Entry 2OTJ (X-ray diffraction, 2.90 A resolution); this record covers chains 0 and L of the 31 polymer chains in the assembly.

# Chain 0
Molecule: 23S ribosomal RNA
From: Haloarcula marismortui
Sequence (2922 nucleotides; each row starts with the number of its first residue):
     2 UUGGCUACUAUGCCAGCUGGUGGAUUGCUCGGCUCAGGCGCUGAUGAAGG
    52 ACGUGCCAAGCUGCGAUAAGCCAUGGGGAGCCGCACGGAGGCGAAGAACC
   102 AUGGAUUUCCGAAUGAGAAUCUCUCUAACAAUUGCUUCGCGCAAUGAGGA
   152 ACCCCGAGAACUGAAACAUCUCAGUAUCGGGAGGAACAGAAAACGCAAUG
   202 UGAUGUCGUUAGUAACCGCGAGUGAACGCGAUACAGCCCAAACCGAAGCC
   252 CUCACGGGCAAUGUGGUGUCAGGGCUACCUCUCAUCAGCCGACCGUCUCG
   302 ACGAAGUCUCUUGGAACAGAGCGUGAUACAGGGUGACAACCCCGUACUCG
   352 AGACCAGUACGACGUGCGGUAGUGCCAGAGUAGCGGGGGUUGGAUAUCCC
   402 UCGCGAAUAACGCAGGCAUCGACUGCGAAGGCUAAACACAACCUGAGACC
   452 GAUAGUGAACAAGUAGUGUGAACGAACGCUGCAAAGUACCCUCAGAAGGG
   502 AGGCGAAAUAGAGCAUGAAAUCAGUUGGCGAUCGAGCGACAGGGCAUACA
   552 AGGUCCCUCGACGAAUGACCGACGCGCGAGCGUCCAGUAAGACUCACGGG
   602 AAGCCGAUGUUCUGUCGUACGUUUUGAAAAACGAGCCAGGGAGUGUGUCU
   652 GCAUGGCAAGUCUAACCGGAGUAUCCGGGGAGGCACAGGGAAACCGACAU
   702 GGCCGCAGGGCUUUGCCCGAGGGCCGCCGUCUUCAAGGGCGGGGAGCCAU
   752 GUGGACACGACCCGAAUCCGGACGAUCUACGCAUGGACAAGAUGAAGCGU
   802 GCCGAAAGGCACGUGGAAGUCUGUUAGAGUUGGUGUCCUACAAUACCCUC
   852 UCGUGAUCUAUGUGUAGGGGUGAAAGGCCCAUCGAGUCCGGCAACAGCUG
   902 GUUCCAAUCGAAACAUGUCGAAGCAUGACCUCCGCCGAGGUAGUCUGUGA
   952 GGUAGAGCGACCGAUUGGUGUGUCCGCCUCCGAGAGGAGUCGGCACACCU
  1002 GUCAAACUCCAAACUUACAGACGCCGUUUGACGCGGGGAUUCCGGUGCGC
  1052 GGGGUAAGCCUGUGUACCAGGAGGGGAACAACCCAGAGAUAGGUUAAGGU
  1102 CCCCAAGUGUGGAUUAAGUGUAAUCCUCUGAAGGUGGUCUCGAGCCCUAG
  1152 ACAGCCGGGAGGUGAGCUUAGAAGCAGCUACCCUCUAAGAAAAGCGUAAC
  1202 AGCUUACCGGCCGAGGUUUGAGGCGCCCAAAAUGAUCGGGACUCAAAUCC
  1252 ACCACCGAGACCUGUCCGUACCACUCAUACUGGUAAUCGAGUAGAUUGGC
  1302 GCUCUAAUUGGAUGGAAGUAGGGGUGAAAACUCCUAUGGACCGAUUAGUG
  1352 ACGAAAAUCCUGGCCAUAGUAGCAGCGAUAGUCGGGUGAGAACCCCGACG
  1402 GCCUAAUGGAUAAGGGUUCCUCAGCACUGCUGAUCAGCUGAGGGUUAGCC
  1452 GGUCCUAAGUCAUACCGCAACUCGACUAUGACGAAAUGGGAAACGGGUUA
  1502 AUAUUCCCGUGCCACUAUGCAGUGAAAGUUGACGCCCUGGGGUCGAUCAC
  1552 GCUGGGCAUUCGCCCAGUCGAACCGUCCAACUCCGUGGAAGCCGUAAUGG
  1602 CAGGAAGCGGACGAACGGCGGCAUAGGGAAACGUGAUUCAACCUGGGGCC
  1652 CAUGAAAAGACGAGCAUAGUGUCCGUACCGAGAACCGACACAGGUGUCCA
  1702 UGGCGGCGAAAGCCAAGGCCUGUCGGGAGCAACCAACGUUAGGGAAUUCG
  1752 GCAAGUUAGUCCCGUACCUUCGGAAGAAGGGAUGCCUGCUCCGGAACGGA
  1802 GCAGGUCGCAGUGACUCGGAAGCUCGGACUGUCUAGUAACAACAUAGGUG
  1852 ACCGCAAAUCCGCAAGGACUCGUACGGUCACUGAAUCCUGCCCAGUGCAG
  1902 GUAUCUGAACACCUCGUACAAGAGGACGAAGGACCUGUCAACGGCGGGGG
  1952 UAACUAUGACCCUCUUAAGGUAGCGUAGUACCUUGCCGCAUCAGUAGCGG
  2002 CUUGCAUGAAUGGAUUAACCAGAGCUUCACUGUCCCAACGUUGGGCCCGG
  2052 UGAACUGUACAUUCCAGUGCGGAGUCUGGAGACACCCAGGGGGAAGCGAA
  2102 GACCCUAUGGAGCUUUACUGCAGGCUGUCGCUGAGACGUGGUCGCCGAUG
  2152 UGCAGCAUAGGUAGGAGACACUACACAGGUACCCGCGCUAGCGGGCCACC
  2202 GAGUCAACAGUGAAAUACUACCCGUCGGUGACUGCGACUCUCACUCCGGG
  2252 AGGAGGACACCGAUAGCCGGGCAGUUUGACUGGGGCGGUACGCGCUCGAA
  2302 AAGAUAUCGAGCGCGCCCUAUGGCUAUCUCAGCCGGGACAGAGACCCGGC
  2352 GAAGAGUGCAAGAGCAAAAGAUAGCUUGACAGUGUUCUUCCCAACGAGGA
  2402 ACGCUGACGCGAAAGCGUGGUCUAGCGAACCAAUUAGCCUGCUUGAUGCG
  2452 GGCAAUUGAUGACAGAAAAGCUACCCUAGGGAUAACAGAGUCGUCACUCG
  2502 CAAGAGCACAUAUCGACCGAGUGGCUUGCUACCUCGAUGUCGGUUCCCUC
  2552 CAUCCUGCCCGUGCAGAAGCGGGCAAGGGUGAGGUUGUUCGCCUAUUAAA
  2602 GGAGGUCGUGAGCUGGGUUUAGACCGUCGUGAGACAGGUCGGCUGCUAUC
  2652 UACUGGGUGUGUAAUGGUGUCUGACAAGAACGACCGUAUAGUACGAGAGG
  2702 AACUACGGUUGGUGGCCACUGGUGUACCGGUUGUUCGAGAGAGCACGUGC
  2752 CGGGUAGCCACGCCACACGGGGUAAGAGCUGAACGCAUCUAAGCUCGAAA
  2802 CCCACUUGGAAAAGAGACACCGCCGAGGUCCCGCGUACAAGACGCGGUCG
  2852 AUAGACUCGGGGUGUGCGCGUCGAGGUAACGAGACGUUAAGCCCACGAGC
  2902 ACUAACAGACCAAAGCCAUCAU
Disordered / not traced: 2-9, 126-127, 715, 971-998, 1560, 1952-1963, 2137-2236, 2339-2343, 2665-2666, 2915-2923
Modified / non-standard residues: 1MA (6-hydro-1-methyladenosine-5'-monophosphate) at position 628, OMU (o2'-methyluridine 5'-monophosphate) at position 2587, OMG (o2'-methylguanosine-5'-monophosphate) at position 2588, UR3 (3-methyluridine-5'-monophoshate) at position 2619, PSU (pseudouridine-5'-monophosphate) at position 2621
Construct notes: conflict C560 (U3155 in 3377779); modified residue (628, 2587-2588, 2619, 2621)
Bound ions: Mg2+ site 1 near G28 (its only coordinating residue here); Na+ site 1: C40, G41; Na+ site 2: G56, A59, G61; Na+ site 3: G66, U107, U108; Mg2+ site 2 near U115 (its only coordinating residue here); Na+ site 4: C141, G142; Na+ site 5 near U146 (its only coordinating residue here); Mg2+ site 3: C162, U2276; K+ site 1: U163, U172; Mg2+ site 4: A165, A167, C168; Na+ site 6: A165, A166, A167; Mg2+ site 5 near A166 (its only coordinating residue here); 64 more Na+ sites not listed; 78 more Mg2+ sites not listed; 1 more K+ sites not listed
Small-molecule neighbours: 13-deoxytedanolide (13T): A2430, C2431, C2432, G2459, A2460
Reported in the primary citation:
  - binding site for 13-deoxytedanolide: C2431, G2459, A2460

# Chain L
Molecule: 50S ribosomal protein L15P
From: Haloarcula marismortui
UniProt: P12737 (RL15_HALMA); residues 0-164 here correspond to UniProt positions 1-165 (UniProt number = residue number + 1)
Chain sequence (165 residues; row label = number of the first residue in the row; numbering starts at 0):
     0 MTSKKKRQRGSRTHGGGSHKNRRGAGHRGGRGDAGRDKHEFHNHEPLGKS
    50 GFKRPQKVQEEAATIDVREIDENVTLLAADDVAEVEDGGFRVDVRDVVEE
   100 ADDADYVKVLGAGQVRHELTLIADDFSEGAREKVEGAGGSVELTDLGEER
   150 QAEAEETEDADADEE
Disordered / not traced: 0, 84-88, 151-164
Bound ions: Na+ site 1: Gly14 (shared with A1040(0), A1296(0) of chain 0); Na+ site 2: Arg27, Glu39; Na+ site 3: Asp36 (shared with G2466(0) of chain 0)

# How chain 0 and chain L interact
Residue-residue contacts (176; chain 0 residue first):
  G164(0) with Arg30(L), phosphate contact
  A165(0) with Gly29(L), phosphate contact; Arg30(L), hydrogen bond to the phosphate; Ala33(L), sugar contact
  A166(0) with Ala24(L), base contact; Gly25(L), base contact; Gly28(L), base contact; Gly29(L), hydrogen bond to the base; Ala33(L), sugar contact; Gly34(L), hydrogen bond to the phosphate; His38(L), base contact
  G196(0) with Lys56(L), hydrogen bond to the sugar
  C197(0) with Lys56(L), phosphate contact
  U214(0) with Gln55(L), sugar contact
  A215(0) with Lys52(L), salt bridge to the phosphate; Gln55(L), sugar contact
  A216(0) with Lys52(L), salt bridge to the phosphate
  C220(0) with Lys48(L), sugar contact
  G221(0) with Arg35(L), hydrogen bond to the phosphate; Leu46(L), phosphate contact; Gly47(L), hydrogen bond to the phosphate
  A222(0) with Asp32(L), phosphate contact; Arg35(L), salt bridge to the phosphate
  G223(0) with Gly31(L), phosphate contact; Asp32(L), hydrogen bond to the phosphate
  G416(0) with Lys56(L), phosphate contact
  G417(0) with Lys56(L), salt bridge to the phosphate
  U623(0) with Arg11(L), hydrogen bond to the phosphate
  U624(0) with Arg11(L), salt bridge to the phosphate; His18(L), salt bridge to the phosphate; Lys19(L), hydrogen bond to the phosphate
  U625(0) with Lys19(L), salt bridge to the phosphate
  G644(0) with Lys4(L), sugar contact; Arg8(L), salt bridge to the phosphate; His13(L), hydrogen bond to the base; Arg21(L), hydrogen bond to the base
  U645(0) with Lys4(L), phosphate contact
  A686(0) with Glu99(L), base contact
  C687(0) with Glu99(L), base contact
  A688(0) with Asp65(L), hydrogen bond to the base; Arg67(L), salt bridge to the phosphate; Leu109(L), base contact; Ala111(L), base contact
  A692(0) with Gly50(L), sugar contact; Phe51(L), hydrogen bond to the sugar
  A693(0) with Phe51(L), sugar contact; Arg53(L), phosphate contact
  A694(0) with Arg53(L), salt bridge to the phosphate
  G697(0) with Thr63(L), base contact; Lys107(L), salt bridge to the phosphate; Leu109(L), base contact; Ser126(L), phosphate contact; Glu127(L), hydrogen bond to the phosphate
  A698(0) with Leu109(L), phosphate contact; Gly110(L), hydrogen bond to the phosphate; Ala111(L), sugar contact; Ser126(L), hydrogen bond to the phosphate; Gly128(L), phosphate contact
  C699(0) with Gly110(L), phosphate contact; Ala111(L), phosphate contact; Gly112(L), hydrogen bond to the phosphate; Lys132(L), salt bridge to the phosphate
  A700(0) with Arg67(L), base contact; Asp70(L), hydrogen bond to the base; Glu71(L), base contact; Gly112(L), phosphate contact; Gln113(L), hydrogen bond to the base; Val114(L), base contact; Arg115(L), base contact
  U701(0) with Gln113(L), hydrogen bond to the phosphate; Arg115(L), salt bridge to the phosphate
  G745(0) with Arg67(L), base contact; Glu71(L), hydrogen bond to the base
  G754(0) with Lys3(L), phosphate contact; Lys4(L), salt bridge to the phosphate
  G755(0) with Lys3(L), salt bridge to the phosphate
  C757(0) with Arg27(L), phosphate contact; Gly31(L), hydrogen bond to the phosphate
  A758(0) with Arg27(L), salt bridge to the phosphate; Arg30(L), phosphate contact; Gly31(L), hydrogen bond to the phosphate
  C759(0) with Arg30(L), salt bridge to the phosphate
  A761(0) with Arg30(L), salt bridge to the phosphate
  C762(0) with Arg21(L), hydrogen bond to the base
  C896(0) with Arg30(L), hydrogen bond to the phosphate
  A897(0) with Gly23(L), phosphate contact; Ala24(L), hydrogen bond to the phosphate; Arg30(L), salt bridge to the phosphate
  G898(0) with Arg22(L), phosphate contact; Gly23(L), hydrogen bond to the phosphate; Ala24(L), hydrogen bond to the phosphate; Gly25(L), hydrogen bond to the phosphate; His26(L), phosphate contact
  C899(0) with Arg22(L), salt bridge to the phosphate
  U900(0) with Lys19(L), salt bridge to the phosphate; Arg22(L), salt bridge to the phosphate
  G901(0) with His18(L), salt bridge to the phosphate; Lys19(L), phosphate contact
  G902(0) with Arg11(L), salt bridge to the phosphate; His18(L), salt bridge to the phosphate
  U903(0) with Arg11(L), salt bridge to the phosphate; Thr12(L), base contact; His18(L), base contact
  U904(0) with Gln7(L), phosphate contact; Arg8(L), hydrogen bond to the base; Gly9(L), hydrogen bond to the phosphate; Ser10(L), hydrogen bond to the phosphate; Arg11(L), hydrogen bond to the phosphate
  C905(0) with Lys5(L), hydrogen bond to the base; Arg6(L), base contact; Arg8(L), sugar contact
  C906(0) with Arg6(L), base contact
  A907(0) with Arg6(L), base contact
  G918(0) with His38(L), hydrogen bond to the base; Phe40(L), sugar contact
  U919(0) with Lys37(L), hydrogen bond to the phosphate; His38(L), sugar contact
  C920(0) with Lys37(L), salt bridge to the phosphate
  G924(0) with Gly25(L), hydrogen bond to the sugar; His38(L), base contact
  C925(0) with Gly25(L), phosphate contact; His26(L), salt bridge to the phosphate; Gly28(L), sugar contact; His38(L), sugar contact; Glu39(L), hydrogen bond to the sugar
  A926(0) with His38(L), sugar contact; Glu39(L), sugar contact; His41(L), hydrogen bond to the base
  U927(0) with His41(L), hydrogen bond to the sugar; Asn42(L), sugar contact
  G1039(0) with Lys3(L), sugar contact
  U1041(0) with Gly14(L), sugar contact; Gly15(L), sugar contact; Gly16(L), phosphate contact
  U1042(0) with Gly16(L), phosphate contact; Ser17(L), hydrogen bond to the phosphate; Asn20(L), hydrogen bond to the phosphate
  A1294(0) with Gly16(L), phosphate contact
  G1295(0) with Thr12(L), hydrogen bond to the phosphate; Gly14(L), hydrogen bond to the phosphate; Gly15(L), hydrogen bond to the phosphate; Gly16(L), hydrogen bond to the phosphate
  A1296(0) with Lys3(L), salt bridge to the phosphate
  U1297(0) with Lys3(L), salt bridge to the phosphate
  U1298(0) with Arg6(L), hydrogen bond to the base
  G1299(0) with Arg6(L), hydrogen bond to the base
  G1300(0) with Thr1(L), hydrogen bond to the base
  C1301(0) with Lys5(L), base contact
  G1302(0) with Lys5(L), hydrogen bond to the base
  C1353(0) with Lys5(L), hydrogen bond to the base
  G1354(0) with Lys5(L), hydrogen bond to the base; Arg8(L), salt bridge to the phosphate
  C2396(0) with Phe40(L), sugar contact
  A2430(0) with Leu46(L), sugar contact; Gly47(L), hydrogen bond to the sugar
  C2431(0) with Gly47(L), phosphate contact; Lys48(L), hydrogen bond to the phosphate
  C2432(0) with Lys48(L), salt bridge to the phosphate
  U2441(0) with Phe51(L), sugar contact; Arg53(L), hydrogen bond to the phosphate
  G2442(0) with Arg53(L), salt bridge to the phosphate; Pro54(L), sugar contact; Val57(L), phosphate contact
  C2443(0) with Pro54(L), base contact; Lys56(L), hydrogen bond to the phosphate; Val57(L), sugar contact
  U2444(0) with Lys56(L), salt bridge to the phosphate
  G2452(0) with Phe51(L), base contact
  G2453(0) with Gly50(L), hydrogen bond to the phosphate; Phe51(L), sugar contact
  C2454(0) with Ser49(L), phosphate contact; Gly50(L), hydrogen bond to the phosphate
  A2465(0) with Phe40(L), base contact
  G2466(0) with Asp36(L), phosphate contact; Lys37(L), salt bridge to the phosphate
  A2467(0) with Lys37(L), salt bridge to the phosphate
Other interface residues (no listed pair), chain 0 (91 interface residues in all): A226, C696, U753, A1040, C2440, A2483
Other interface residues (no listed pair), chain L (73 interface residues in all): Ser2, Phe125

# Overview
The interface between chain 0 and chain L involves 91 residues on one side and 73 on the other, with 58
hydrogen bonds and 36 salt bridges. Among the polar pairs are A166(0)-Gly29(L), G644(0)-His13(L) and
G644(0)-Arg21(L). Bound to chain 0: 13-deoxytedanolide. From the paper: a binding site for 13-deoxytedanolide
at C2431(0), G2459(0) and A2460(0).
Chain 0 is 23S ribosomal RNA and chain L is 50S ribosomal protein L15P, both from Haloarcula marismortui; the
structure, 13-deoxytedanolide bound to the large subunit of Haloarcula marismortui, was determined by X-ray
diffraction, deposited together with 2OTL.
